Entry 6JYL (electron microscopy, 3.37 A resolution); this record covers chains C and J of the 11 polymer chains in the assembly.

[Chain C]
Molecule: Histone H2A
Source organism: Xenopus laevis
UniProtKB: Q6AZJ8 (Q6AZJ8_XENLA); residues 1-129 here correspond to UniProt positions 2-130 (UniProt number = residue number + 1)
Sequence (129 residues; row label = number of the first residue in the row):
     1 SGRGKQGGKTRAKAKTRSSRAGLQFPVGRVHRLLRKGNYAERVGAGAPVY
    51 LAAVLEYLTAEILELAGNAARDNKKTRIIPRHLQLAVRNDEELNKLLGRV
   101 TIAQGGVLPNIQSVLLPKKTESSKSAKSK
Disordered / not traced: 1-11, 119-129

[Chain J]
Molecule: 167-nt DNA strand
Source organism: Escherichia coli K-12
Sequence (167 nucleotides; row label = number of the first residue in the row; numbers below 1 keep their minus sign (DC-19 is residue -19)):
   -19 CTAGTACTTCTCGACAAGCTATCGGATGTATATATCTGACACGTGCCTGG
    31 AGACTAGGGAGTAATCCCCTTGGCGGTTAAAACGCGGGGGACAGCGCGTA
    81 CGTGCGTTTAAGCGGTGCTAGAGCTGTCTACGACCAATTGAGCGGCCTCG
   131 GCACCGGGATTCTCGAG
Disordered / not traced: -19 to 0, 147

[Interface between chain C and chain J]
Contacting residue pairs - 11 pairs, chain C then chain J:
  Ala12(C) - DG32(J)  phosphate contact
  Ala12(C) - DA33(J)  phosphate contact
  Lys15(C) - DA31(J)  phosphate contact
  Lys15(C) - DG32(J)  hydrogen bond to the phosphate
  Thr16(C) - DA31(J)  phosphate contact
  Arg17(C) - DA31(J)  salt bridge to the phosphate
  Arg20(C) - DG32(J)  salt bridge to the phosphate
  Arg29(C) - DG30(J)  phosphate contact
  Arg32(C) - DG30(J)  salt bridge to the phosphate
  Arg42(C) - DG39(J)  hydrogen bond to the sugar
  Arg77(C) - DC20(J)  sugar contact
Also at the interface, not in a pair above, chain C (12 interface residues in all): Lys13, Ala14, Gly28
Also at the interface, not in a pair above, chain J (7 interface residues in all): DG37

[Summary]
12 residues of chain C face 7 of chain J across their interface; the contacts include 2 hydrogen bonds and 3
salt bridges. Polar pairs include Arg42(C)-DG39(J), Lys15(C)-DG32(J) and Arg17(C)-DA31(J).
Here chain C is Histone H2A (Xenopus laevis) and chain J is a 167-nt DNA strand (Escherichia coli K-12). Entry
6JYL (The crosslinked complex of ISWI-nucleosome in the ADP.BeF-bound state) was determined by electron
microscopy (same publication as 6K1P and 6IRO).
